Entry 1NK3 (solution NMR); this record covers chains B and P of the 3 polymer chains in the assembly.

# Chain B
Molecule: 16-nt DNA strand
Sequence (16 nucleotides; row label = number of the first residue in the row):
    17 ACAGCCACTT GACACA

# Chain P
Name: Homeobox protein vnd
Organism: Drosophila melanogaster
Notes: fragment: homeodomain
UniProtKB: P22808 (VND_DROME); residues 100-162 here correspond to UniProt positions 68-130 (UniProt number = residue number - 32)
Amino-acid sequence (77 residues; row label = number of the first residue in the row):
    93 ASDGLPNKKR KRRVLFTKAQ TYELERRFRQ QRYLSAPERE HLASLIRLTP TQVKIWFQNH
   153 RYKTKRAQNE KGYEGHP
Disordered / not traced: 93-99, 163-169

# Chain B / chain P interface
Pairs across the interface - 15 pairs, chain B then chain P:
  DC21(B) with Lys146(P), phosphate contact; Gln150(P), phosphate contact; Arg153(P), phosphate contact
  DC22(B) with Tyr125(P), phosphate contact; Gln150(P), base contact
  DA23(B) with Tyr154(P), sugar contact
  DC24(B) with Tyr154(P), phosphate contact
  DG27(B) with Lys103(P), base contact
  DA28(B) with Arg102(P), phosphate contact; Lys103(P), phosphate contact; Arg104(P), phosphate contact; Arg105(P), phosphate contact
  DC29(B) with Arg104(P), phosphate contact; Arg105(P), base contact
  DA30(B) with Arg105(P), sugar contact

# Summary
8 residues of chain B face 9 of chain P across their interface.
Chain B is a 16-nt DNA strand and chain P is Homeobox protein vnd (Drosophila melanogaster); the structure,
Vnd/nk-2 homeodomain/DNA complex, NMR, minimized average structure, was determined by solution NMR together
with 1NK2 from the same study.
